PDB entry 6WUD | X-ray diffraction, 1.84 A resolution | chains A and B

[Chain A]
Name: Calcium and integrin-binding family member 3
Source organism: Homo sapiens
UniProtKB: Q96Q77 (CIB3_HUMAN); residues 1-187 here = UniProt positions 1-187
Amino-acid sequence (191 residues; row label = number of the first residue in the row; numbers below 1 keep their minus sign (Gly-3 is residue -3)):
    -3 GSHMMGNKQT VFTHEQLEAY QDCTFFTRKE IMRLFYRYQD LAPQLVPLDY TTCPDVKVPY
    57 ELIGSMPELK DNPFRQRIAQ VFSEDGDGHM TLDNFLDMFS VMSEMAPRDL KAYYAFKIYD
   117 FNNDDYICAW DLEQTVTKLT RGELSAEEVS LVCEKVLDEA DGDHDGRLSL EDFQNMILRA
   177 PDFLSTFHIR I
Not modelled in the structure: -3 to 4
Differences from the reference sequence: expression tag (-3 to 0); conflict Glu139 (Gly in Q96Q77)
Curated features (UniProtKB/Swiss-Prot):
  - binding site (Ca(2+)): Asp116, Asn118, Asp120, Tyr122, Asp127, Asp157, Asp159, Asp161, Arg163, Asp168
  - natural variant: Glu139 (G139E: this construct carries the variant)
Metal / ion sites: Mg2+ site 1: Asp116, Asn118, Asp120, Tyr122, Asp127; Mg2+ site 2: Asp157, Asp159, Asp161, Arg163, Asp168
Reported in the primary citation:
  - conformationally variable residues: Phe179 to Thr182
  - contacts within the chain: Arg29-Ile187
  - mutagenesis - T131L, V148F: unchanged binding to Transmembrane channel-like protein 1 (chain B)

[Chain B]
Name: Transmembrane channel-like protein 1
Source organism: Mus musculus
UniProtKB: Q8R4P5 (TMC1_MOUSE); residue numbers follow UniProt; this construct covers 298-352
Amino-acid sequence (55 residues; numbered 298 to 352; the number before each row is that of its first residue):
   298 GGGDDNTFNF SWKVFCSWDY LIGNPETADN KFNSITMNFK EAIIEERAAQ VEENI
Not modelled in the structure: 298-302, 348-352
Curated features (UniProtKB/Swiss-Prot):
  - modified residue: Ser308 (Phosphoserine)
  - mutagenesis: Phe312 (F312R: Disrupts interaction with CIB2 and CIB3), Trp315 (W315D: Disrupts interaction with CIB2 and CIB3), Tyr317 (Y317A: Disrupts interaction with CIB2 and CIB3), Asn321 (N321K: No impact on interaction with CIB2 and CIB3), Glu323 (E323K: No impact on interaction with CIB2 and CIB3), Ile332 (I332D: Disrupts interaction with CIB2 and CIB3), Phe336 (F336D: Disrupts interaction with CIB2 and CIB3), Lys337 (K337Q: No impact on interaction with CIB2 and CIB3)
Reported in the primary citation:
  - mutagenesis - N321K, E323K, K337Q: unchanged binding to Calcium and integrin-binding family member 3 (chain A)
  - mutagenesis - N321K, E323K, K337Q: unchanged binding to HA-CIB2

[How chain A and chain B interact]
Contacting residue pairs (69):
  Pro63(A) with Gly320(B)
  Lys66(A) with Gly320(B), hydrogen bond (side chain-backbone); Pro322(B)
  Asp67(A) with Trp315(B); Gly320(B); Asn321(B), hydrogen bond (side chain-backbone); Pro322(B); Ala325(B)
  Asn68(A) with Trp315(B); Tyr317(B)
  Pro69(A) with Trp315(B); Phe329(B), hydrophobic
  Phe70(A) with Tyr317(B)
  Ile74(A) with Tyr317(B), hydrophobic
  Met98(A) with Tyr317(B), hydrophobic
  Tyr115(A) with Phe312(B), hydrophobic; Tyr317(B), hydrogen bond
  Leu128(A) with Phe312(B), hydrophobic
  Thr131(A) with Val311(B)
  Val132(A) with Val311(B), hydrophobic
  Lys134(A) with Phe329(B)
  Leu135(A) with Lys310(B); Val311(B); Trp315(B), hydrophobic; Phe329(B); Ile332(B)
  Thr136(A) with Thr333(B); Phe336(B)
  Arg137(A) with Asp326(B), salt bridge; Phe329(B); Asn330(B), hydrogen bond
  Glu143(A) with Arg344(B), salt bridge
  Glu144(A) with Ile340(B)
  Leu147(A) with Ile340(B), hydrophobic
  Val148(A) with Val311(B), hydrophobic; Phe336(B), hydrophobic
  Lys151(A) with Phe307(B); Glu343(B), salt bridge
  Val152(A) with Ser308(B); Val311(B), hydrophobic
  Glu155(A) with Thr304(B); Phe305(B); Asn306(B), hydrogen bond (side chain-backbone); Phe307(B), hydrogen bond (side chain-backbone); Ser308(B), hydrogen bond (side chain-backbone)
  Ala156(A) with Ser308(B)
  Phe169(A) with Phe312(B), hydrophobic
  Met172(A) with Phe305(B), hydrophobic; Ser308(B); Trp309(B), hydrogen bond (backbone-side chain); Phe312(B), hydrophobic
  Ile173(A) with Phe312(B), hydrophobic; Cys313(B), hydrophobic
  Arg175(A) with Thr304(B); Phe305(B); Trp309(B)
  Ala176(A) with Trp309(B); Cys313(B), hydrophobic
  Pro177(A) with Trp309(B)
  Phe179(A) with Cys313(B), hydrophobic
  Thr182(A) with Cys313(B); Trp315(B); Asp316(B); Tyr317(B), hydrogen bond (backbone-backbone)
  Phe183(A) with Tyr317(B)
  His184(A) with Tyr317(B); Leu318(B), hydrogen bond (backbone-backbone)
  Ile185(A) with Tyr317(B)
  Arg186(A) with Leu318(B)
Interface residues without a listed pair, chain A (44 interface residues in all): Glu64, Ile114, Ile123, Glu139, Leu140, Leu164, Asn171, Asp178
Interface residues without a listed pair, chain B (31 interface residues in all): Ser314, Ile319, Lys337, Gln347
Interface features reported in the paper:
  - pairs named by the authors: Asn68(A)-Trp315(B), Asn68(A)-Tyr317(B), Leu135(A)-Phe336(B) (hydrophobic contact), Arg137(A)-Asp326(B) (salt bridge), Glu143(A)-Arg344(B) (salt bridge), Val148(A)-Phe336(B) (hydrophobic contact)
  - interface residues, chain A: Val132(A), Leu135(A), Leu140(A), Val148(A)
  - hot spots on chain A (mutagenesis) - N68Q, I114F, L140R, V152F: decreased binding to Transmembrane channel-like protein 1 (chain B)
  - interface residues, chain B: Val311(B), Phe312(B), Trp315(B), Tyr317(B), Pro322(B), Ile332(B), Phe336(B)
  - hot spots on chain B (mutagenesis) - F312R, W315D, Y317A, I332D, F336D: decreased binding to Calcium and integrin-binding family member 3 (chain A)

[Overview]
44 residues of chain A face 31 of chain B across their interface; the contacts include 10 hydrogen bonds and 3
salt bridges. Polar pairs include Arg137(A)-Asp326(B), Glu143(A)-Arg344(B) and Lys151(A)-Glu343(B). The
authors report contacts between Asn68(A) and Trp315(B) and Asn68(A) and Tyr317(B); hydrophobic contacts
between Leu135(A) and Phe336(B) and Val148(A) and Phe336(B); salt bridges between Arg137(A) and Asp326(B) and
Glu143(A) and Arg344(B). From the paper: F312R, W315D and Y317A of chain B, among others, reduce binding to
Calcium and integrin-binding family member 3 (chain A); interface residues Val132(A), Leu135(A) and Val311(B)
among others; 14 substitutions were tested in all.
Here chain A is Calcium and integrin-binding family member 3 (Homo sapiens) and chain B is Transmembrane
channel-like protein 1 (Mus musculus). Entry 6WUD (Human Calcium and Integrin Binding Protein 3 Bound to TMC1
Residues 303-347) was determined by X-ray diffraction (same publication as 6WU5 and 6WU7).
